Entry 5C1S (X-ray diffraction, 3.10 A resolution); this record covers chain A.

Chain A:
Molecule: Small GTPase EhRabX3
From: Entamoeba histolytica
UniProt: Q5NT25 (Q5NT25_ENTHI); residue numbers follow UniProt; this construct covers 2-349
Sequence (391 residues; each row starts with the number of its first residue; numbers below 1 keep their minus sign (Mse-41 is residue -41)):
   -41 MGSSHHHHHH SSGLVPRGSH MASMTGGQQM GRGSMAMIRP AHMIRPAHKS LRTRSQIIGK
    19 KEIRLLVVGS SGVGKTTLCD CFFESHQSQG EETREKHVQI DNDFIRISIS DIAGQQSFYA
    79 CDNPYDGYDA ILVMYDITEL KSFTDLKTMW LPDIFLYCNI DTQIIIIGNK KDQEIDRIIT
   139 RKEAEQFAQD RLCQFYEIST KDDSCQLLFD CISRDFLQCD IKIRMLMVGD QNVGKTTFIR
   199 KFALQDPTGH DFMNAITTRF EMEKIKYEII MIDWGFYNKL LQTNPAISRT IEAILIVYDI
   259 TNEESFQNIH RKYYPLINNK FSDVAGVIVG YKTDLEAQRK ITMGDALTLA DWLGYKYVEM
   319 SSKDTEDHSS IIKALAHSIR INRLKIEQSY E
Unresolved in the structure: -41 to 18, 44-64, 196-198, 220, 283-286, 336-349
Construct notes: expression tag (-41 to 1); engineered mutation Ala71 (Val in Q5NT25), Gln73 (Lys in Q5NT25)
Modified positions: Mse-41, Mse-21, Mse-18, Mse-12, Mse-7, Mse-5, Mse1, Mse107, Mse183, Mse211, Mse220, Mse301 (selenomethionine); Mse92, Mse185, Mse229, Mse318 (selenomethionine; parent Met)
Residues lining bound ligands: GDP (guanosine-5'-diphosphate): Ser29, Gly30, Val31, Gly32, Lys33, Thr34, Thr35, Asn127, Lys128, Asp130, Gln131, Thr158, Lys159

Summary:
Ligands of chain A: GDP.
Chain A is Small GTPase EhRabX3 (Entamoeba histolytica); the structure, Crystal structure of the GDP-bound
fast hydrolyzing mutant (V71A/K73Q) of EhRabX3 from Entamoeba histolytica, was determined by X-ray
diffraction, deposited together with 5C1T.
